Entry 4B47 (X-ray diffraction, 2.30 A resolution); this record covers chain A.

Chain A:
Name: Translation initiation factor if-2
Organism: Thermus thermophilus
UniProtKB: P48515 (IF2_THET8); residue numbers follow UniProt; this construct covers 1-363
Chain sequence (363 residues; numbered 1 to 363; the number before each row is that of its first residue):
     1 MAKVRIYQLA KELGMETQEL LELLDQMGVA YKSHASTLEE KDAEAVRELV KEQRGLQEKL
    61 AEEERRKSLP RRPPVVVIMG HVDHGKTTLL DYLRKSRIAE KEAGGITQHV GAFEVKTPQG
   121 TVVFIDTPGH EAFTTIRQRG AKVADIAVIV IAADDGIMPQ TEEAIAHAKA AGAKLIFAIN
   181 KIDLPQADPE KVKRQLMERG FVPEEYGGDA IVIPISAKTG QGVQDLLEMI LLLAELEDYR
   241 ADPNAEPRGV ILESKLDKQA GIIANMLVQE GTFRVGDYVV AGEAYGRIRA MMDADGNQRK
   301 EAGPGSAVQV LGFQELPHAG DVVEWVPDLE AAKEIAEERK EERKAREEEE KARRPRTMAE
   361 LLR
Disordered / not traced: 1, 132-137, 356-363
Bound ions: Mg2+: Thr-87 (together with GDP)
Small-molecule neighbours: GDP (guanosine-5'-diphosphate): His-81, Val-82, Asp-83, His-84, Gly-85, Lys-86, Thr-87, Thr-88, Asn-180, Lys-181, Asp-183, Leu-184, Ser-216, Ala-217, Lys-218
Reported in the primary citation:
  - conformationally variable residues (helix shift, loop rearrangement, order/disorder transition, side-chain flip): Val-82, Lys-86, Arg-97 to Ala-103, His-130 to Arg-139, Gln-160
  - binding site for GDP: Lys-86, Asn-180 to Asp-183, Leu-184, Lys-218
  - contacts within the chain: Gly-80/Lys-86 (hydrogen bond), Lys-86/His-130 (hydrogen bond)
  - catalytic residues: His-130 (proposed by the authors, not directly observed)
  - Mg2+ coordination: Thr-87

In short:
Bound to chain A: GDP. The paper reports the catalytic residue His-130; a binding site for GDP at Lys-86,
Asn-180 and Leu-184 among others.
Chain A is Translation initiation factor if-2 (Thermus thermophilus); the structure, Bacterial translation
initiation factor IF2 (1-363), complex with GDP at pH6.5, was determined by X-ray diffraction together with
4B3X and 4B48 from the same study.
